Entry 4UEW (X-ray diffraction, 2.08 A resolution); this record covers chains B and R.

# Chain B
Name: Periplasmic [nife] hydrogenase small subunit
From: Desulfovibrio fructosivorans jj
Notes: EC 1.12.2.1
UniProt: P18187 (PHNS_DESFR); residues 1-264 here correspond to UniProt positions 51-314 (UniProt number = residue number + 50)
Sequence (264 residues; numbered 1 to 264; the number before each row is that of its first residue):
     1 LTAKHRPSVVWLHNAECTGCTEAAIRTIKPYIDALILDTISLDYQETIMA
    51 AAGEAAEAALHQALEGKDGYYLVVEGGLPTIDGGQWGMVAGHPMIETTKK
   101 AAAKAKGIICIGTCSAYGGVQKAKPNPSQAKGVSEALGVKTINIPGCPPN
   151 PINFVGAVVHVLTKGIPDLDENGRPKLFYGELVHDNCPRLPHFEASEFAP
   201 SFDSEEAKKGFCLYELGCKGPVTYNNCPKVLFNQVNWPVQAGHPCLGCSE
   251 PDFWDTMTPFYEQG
Not modelled in the structure: 1-2
UniProt features mapped onto this chain:
  - binding site ([4Fe-4S] cluster): Cys17, Cys20, Cys114, Cys147, His184, Cys187, Cys212, Cys218
  - binding site ([3Fe-4S] cluster): Cys227, Cys245, Cys248

# Chain R
Name: Periplasmic [nife] hydrogenase large subunit
From: Desulfovibrio fructosovorans jj
Notes: EC 1.12.2.1
UniProt: P18188 (PHNL_DESFR); residue numbers follow UniProt; this construct covers 1-549
Sequence (549 residues; each row starts with the number of its first residue):
     1 MAESKPTPQSTFTGPIVVDPITRIEGHLRIMVEVENGKVKDAWSSSQLFR
    51 GLEIILKGRDPRDAQHFTQRACGVCTYVHALASSRCVDDAVKVSIPANAR
   101 MMRNLVMASQYLHDHLVHFYHLHALDWVDVTAALKADPNKAAKLAASIAP
   151 ARPGNSAKALKAVQDKLKAFVESGQLGIFTNAYFLGGHKAYYLPPEVDLI
   201 ATAHYLEALHMQVKAASAMAILGGKNPHTQFTVVGGCSNYQGLTKDPLAN
   251 YLALSKEVCQFVNECYIPDLLAVAGFYKDWGGIGGTSNYLAFGEFATDDS
   301 SPEKHLATSQFPSGVITGRDLGKVDNVDLGAIYEDVKYSWYAPGGDGKHP
   351 YDGVTDPKYTKLDDKDHYSWMKAPRYKGKAMEVGPLARTFIAYAKGQPDF
   401 KKVVDMVLGKLSVPATALHSTLGRTAARGIETAIVCANMEKWIKEMADSG
   451 AKDNTLCAKWEMPEESKGVGLADAPRGALSHWIRIKGKKIDNFQLVVPST
   501 WNLGPRGAQGDKSPVEEALIGTPIADPKRPVEILRTVHAFDPCIACGVH
Not modelled in the structure: 1-4
Modified / non-standard residues: Cys543 (s-hydroxycysteine; CSO)
UniProt features mapped onto this chain:
  - binding site (Ni(2+)): Cys72, Cys75, Cys543, Cys546
Cystine bridges: Cys259-Cys436

# How chain B and chain R interact
Pairs across the interface (163; chain B residue first):
  His5(B) with Gln175(R), hydrogen bond
  Arg6(B) with Phe170(R); Ser173(R), hydrogen bond; Gln175(R), hydrogen bond (backbone-side chain)
  His13(B) with His27(R)
  Asn14(B) with His27(R), hydrogen bond (backbone-side chain); Leu48(R)
  Ala15(B) with Leu48(R), hydrophobic
  Glu16(B) with Glu25(R); His27(R), salt bridge; Arg50(R); Ala545(R)
  Cys17(B) with Glu25(R); Arg50(R); Arg70(R); Cys72(R), hydrophobic; Gly73(R), hydrogen bond (backbone-backbone); Val74(R); His228(R), hydrogen bond
  Thr18(B) with Glu25(R), hydrogen bond
  Gly19(B) with Gly73(R); Pro227(R)
  Glu22(B) with Gly73(R); Val74(R); His113(R); Pro227(R)
  Ala23(B) with Pro227(R)
  Ile25(B) with Gln212(R), hydrogen bond (backbone-side chain); Val213(R)
  Arg26(B) with His113(R), hydrogen bond; Gln212(R), hydrogen bond; Ala216(R); Asn226(R), hydrogen bond
  Ile28(B) with Val213(R), hydrophobic
  Tyr31(B) with His210(R); Val213(R), hydrophobic
  Ile32(B) with Leu209(R), hydrophobic
  Asp33(B) with Leu209(R); His210(R), salt bridge
  Ile36(B) with Phe170(R)
  Leu37(B) with Lys166(R); Phe170(R), hydrophobic
  Ser41(B) with Gln175(R), hydrogen bond
  Leu42(B) with Gly177(R); Ile178(R), hydrogen bond (backbone-backbone)
  Asp43(B) with Gly177(R)
  Glu46(B) with Thr22(R); Arg23(R), hydrogen bond (backbone-backbone); His27(R), salt bridge
  Thr47(B) with Arg23(R); Ile24(R); Leu122(R)
  Ile48(B) with Arg23(R); Ile178(R)
  Met49(B) with Thr22(R); Arg23(R), hydrogen bond (backbone-side chain); Ile178(R)
  Ala50(B) with Arg23(R), hydrogen bond (backbone-side chain); Leu125(R), hydrophobic; Ile178(R), hydrogen bond (backbone-backbone); Ala182(R), hydrophobic
  Ala51(B) with Thr22(R), hydrogen bond (backbone-side chain); Thr180(R); Asn181(R)
  Ala52(B) with Val18(R), hydrophobic; Pro20(R); Thr22(R); Tyr183(R), hydrogen bond (backbone-side chain); Leu534(R), hydrophobic
  Gly53(B) with Val18(R); Asp19(R); Pro20(R), hydrogen bond (backbone-backbone)
  Ala55(B) with Asn181(R), hydrogen bond (backbone-side chain); Tyr183(R), hydrophobic
  Ala58(B) with Asn181(R)
  Ala59(B) with Asn181(R)
  Gln62(B) with Asn181(R), hydrogen bond
  Asp82(B) with Tyr359(R)
  Gln85(B) with Tyr359(R)
  Trp86(B) with Gln47(R); Leu48(R); Phe49(R), hydrogen bond (backbone-backbone); Pro357(R), hydrophobic; Tyr359(R); Trp370(R), hydrophobic
  Gly87(B) with Gln47(R); Leu48(R)
  Met88(B) with Gln47(R), hydrogen bond (backbone-backbone); Tyr359(R)
  Val89(B) with His27(R)
  Ala90(B) with Asp19(R), hydrogen bond (backbone-side chain)
  Gly91(B) with Asp19(R); Leu362(R)
  Met94(B) with His27(R)
  Val120(B) with Leu52(R), hydrophobic; Ile55(R)
  Gln121(B) with Arg50(R); Ile55(R)
  Ala123(B) with Ile55(R); Arg59(R)
  Lys124(B) with Ile55(R); Arg59(R), hydrogen bond (backbone-side chain)
  Pro125(B) with Ile54(R), hydrophobic; Ile55(R)
  Pro127(B) with Arg50(R); Ile54(R), hydrophobic
  Cys147(B) with Arg70(R), hydrogen bond (backbone-side chain); His228(R)
  Pro148(B) with Pro227(R); His228(R)
  Phe202(B) with Val233(R), hydrophobic; Tyr240(R), hydrogen bond (backbone-side chain)
  Asp203(B) with Tyr240(R); Cys457(R); Lys459(R)
  Lys208(B) with Tyr240(R); Asn454(R), hydrogen bond
  Phe232(B) with Lys225(R)
  Asn233(B) with Ala216(R); Ser217(R), hydrogen bond (backbone-side chain); Ala220(R); Lys225(R); Asn226(R), hydrogen bond (side chain-backbone)
  Val235(B) with Ser217(R); Ala220(R), hydrophobic; Ile221(R), hydrophobic
  Asn236(B) with Ala220(R), hydrogen bond (side chain-backbone); Ile221(R), hydrogen bond (side chain-backbone); Gly224(R)
  Trp237(B) with Gly224(R), hydrogen bond (backbone-backbone)
  Pro238(B) with Lys225(R); Gln230(R)
  Gln240(B) with Gln241(R), hydrogen bond
  Ala241(B) with Gly224(R); Ser238(R), hydrogen bond (backbone-side chain); Asn239(R), hydrogen bond (backbone-backbone)
  Gly242(B) with Ser238(R)
  His243(B) with His66(R); Gln230(R); Thr232(R); Val233(R); Ser238(R)
  Pro244(B) with Gln230(R), hydrogen bond (backbone-side chain)
  Cys245(B) with Gln230(R)
  Leu246(B) with His66(R); Gln230(R)
  Trp254(B) with Arg59(R), hydrogen bond (backbone-side chain); His66(R); Phe67(R), hydrophobic; Arg70(R)
  Asp255(B) with Arg59(R), salt bridge
  Thr258(B) with Arg59(R); Asp63(R)
  Pro259(B) with Asp63(R)
  Phe260(B) with Asp63(R), hydrogen bond (backbone-side chain); His66(R); Phe67(R), hydrophobic
  Tyr261(B) with Arg62(R); Gln65(R), hydrogen bond; His66(R), hydrogen bond; Thr232(R); Val233(R)
  Glu262(B) with Arg62(R), salt bridge
Interface residues without a listed pair, chain B (82 interface residues in all): Ala3, Tyr44, Glu54, Ala56, Pro79, Ser128, Ala207, Gln234
Interface residues without a listed pair, chain R (78 interface residues in all): Gly26, Arg29, Gly51, Asp60, Ala71, His121, Phe179, Phe184, Leu206, Thr455, Ala458

# Summary
82 residues of chain B face 78 of chain R across their interface, with 42 hydrogen bonds and 5 salt bridges.
Polar pairs include Glu16(B)-His27(R), Asp33(B)-His210(R) and Glu46(B)-His27(R).
Here chain B is Periplasmic [nife] hydrogenase small subunit (Desulfovibrio fructosivorans jj) and chain R is
Periplasmic [nife] hydrogenase large subunit (Desulfovibrio fructosovorans jj). Entry 4UEW (Structure of
H2-treated anaerobically purified D. fructosovorans NiFe- hydrogenase) was determined by X-ray diffraction
together with 4UD2, 4UD6, 4UE2, 4UE6 and 4UEQ from the same study.
